Entry 6YS5 (electron microscopy, 3.00 A resolution); this record covers chains 3 and j of the 10 polymer chains in the assembly.

== Chain 3 ==
Molecule: 16S ribosomal RNA
Organism: Acinetobacter baumannii ATCC 19606
Sequence (1544 nucleotides; each row starts with the number of its first residue):
     1 UUUAACUGAA GAGUUUGAUC AUGGCUCAGA UUGAACGCUG GCGGCAGGCU UAACACAUGC
    61 AAGUCGAGCG GGGGAAGGUA GCUUGCUACC GGACCUAGCG GCGGACGGGU GAGUAAUGCU
   121 UAGGAAUCUG CCUAUUAGUG GGGGACAACA UCUCGAAAGG GAUGCUAAUA CCGCAUACGU
   181 CCUACGGGAG AAAGCAGGGG AUCUUCGGAC CUUGCGCUAA UAGAUGAGCC UAAGUCGGAU
   241 UAGCUAGUUG GUGGGGUAAA GGCCUACCAA GGCGACGAUC UGUAGCGGGU CUGAGAGGAU
   301 GAUCCGCCAC ACUGGGACUG AGACACGGCC CAGACUCCUA CGGGAGGCAG CAGUGGGGAA
   361 UAUUGGACAA UGGGGGGAAC CCUGAUCCAG CCAUGCCGCG UGUGUGAAGA AGGCCUUAUG
   421 GUUGUAAAGC ACUUUAAGCG AGGAGGAGGC UACUUUAGUU AAUACCUAGA GAUAGUGGAC
   481 GUUACUCGCA GAAUAAGCAC CGGCUAACUC UGUGCCAGCA GCCGCGGUAA UACAGAGGGU
   541 GCGAGCGUUA AUCGGAUUUA CUGGGCGUAA AGCGUGCGUA GGCGGCUUAU UAAGUCGGAU
   601 GUGAAAUCCC CGAGCUUAAC UUGGGAAUUG CAUUCGAUAC UGGUGAGCUA GAGUAUGGGA
   661 GAGGAUGGUA GAAUUCCAGG UGUAGCGGUG AAAUGCGUAG AGAUCUGGAG GAAUACCGAU
   721 GGCGAAGGCA GCCAUCUGGC CUAAUACUGA CGCUGAGGUA CGAAAGCAUG GGGAGCAAAC
   781 AGGAUUAGAU ACCCUGGUAG UCCAUGCCGU AAACGAUGUC UACUAGCCGU UGGGGCCUUU
   841 GAGGCUUUAG UGGCGCAGCU AACGCGAUAA GUAGACCGCC UGGGGAGUAC GGUCGCAAGA
   901 CUAAAACUCA AAUGAAUUGA CGGGGGCCCG CACAAGCGGU GGAGCAUGUG GUUUAAUUCG
   961 AUGCAACGCG AAGAACCUUA CCUGGCCUUG ACAUACUAGA AACUUUCCAG AGAUGGAUUG
  1021 GUGCCUUCGG GAAUCUAGAU ACAGGUGCUG CAUGGCUGUC GUCAGCUCGU GUCGUGAGAU
  1081 GUUGGGUUAA GUCCCGCAAC GAGCGCAACC CUUUUCCUUA CUUGCCAGCA UUUCGGAUGG
  1141 GAACUUUAAG GAUACUGCCA GUGACAAACU GGAGGAAGGC GGGGACGACG UCAAGUCAUC
  1201 AUGGCCCUUA CGGCCAGGGC UACACACGUG CUACAAUGGU CGGUACAAAG GGUUGCUACA
  1261 CAGCGAUGUG AUGCUAAUCU CAAAAAGCCG AUCGUAGUCC GGAUUGGAGU CUGCAACUCG
  1321 ACUCCAUGAA GUCGGAAUCG CUAGUAAUCG CGGAUCAGAA UGCCGCGGUG AAUACGUUCC
  1381 CGGGCCUUGU ACACACCGCC CGUCACACCA UGGGAGUUUG UUGCACCAGA AGUAGCUAGC
  1441 CUAACUGCAA AGAGGGCGGU UACCACGGUG UGGCCGAUGA CUGGGGUGAA GUCGUAACAA
  1501 GGUAGCCGUA GGGGAACCUG CGGCUGGAUC ACCUCCUUAA CGAA
Disordered / not traced: 1-923, 1023-1030, 1385-1544
Ion coordination: Mg2+ site 1 near C931 (its only coordinating residue here); Mg2+ site 2 near A934 (its only coordinating residue here); Mg2+ site 3: A961, U1196; Mg2+ site 4 near C969 (its only coordinating residue here); Mg2+ site 5 near C977 (its only coordinating residue here); Mg2+ site 6 near G990 (its only coordinating residue here); Mg2+ site 7: C1051, A1194; Mg2+ site 8: C1051, A1194, G1195; Mg2+ site 9: G1055, U1196; Mg2+ site 10: G1065, G1091; Mg2+ site 11: U1092, G1105; Mg2+ site 12 near A1107 (its only coordinating residue here); 6 more Mg2+ sites not listed

== Chain j ==
Molecule: 30S ribosomal protein S9
Organism: Acinetobacter baumannii ATCC 19606
Reference sequence: D0CG36 (D0CG36_ACIB2); residues 1-128 here = UniProt positions 1-128
Sequence (128 residues; numbered 1 to 128; the number before each row is that of its first residue):
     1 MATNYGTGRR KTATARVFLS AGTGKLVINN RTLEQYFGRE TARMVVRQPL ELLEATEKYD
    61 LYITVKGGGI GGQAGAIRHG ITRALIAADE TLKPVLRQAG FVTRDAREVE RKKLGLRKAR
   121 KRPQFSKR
Disordered / not traced: 1

== How chain 3 and chain j interact ==
Contacting residue pairs (105):
  G939(3) with Gln124(j), base contact
  U940(3) with Gln124(j), hydrogen bond to the sugar
  G963(3) with Arg128(j), hydrogen bond to the sugar
  C964(3) with Phe125(j), phosphate contact
  U1113(3) with Glu108(j), sugar contact
  U1114(3) with Arg104(j), hydrogen bond to the phosphate; Ala106(j), sugar contact
  U1115(3) with Arg9(j), salt bridge to the phosphate; Arg83(j), phosphate contact; Arg104(j), salt bridge to the phosphate
  C1116(3) with Arg9(j), salt bridge to the phosphate; Arg83(j), salt bridge to the phosphate
  A1127(3) with Arg16(j), salt bridge to the phosphate; Phe18(j), sugar contact; Tyr62(j), hydrogen bond to the phosphate
  A1143(3) with Arg16(j), base contact
  C1144(3) with Tyr5(j), hydrogen bond to the sugar; Thr7(j), phosphate contact; Arg16(j), hydrogen bond to the sugar
  U1145(3) with Tyr5(j), sugar contact; Thr7(j), phosphate contact; Thr14(j), sugar contact; Arg16(j), sugar contact
  U1146(3) with Arg9(j), salt bridge to the phosphate; Thr14(j), phosphate contact
  G1175(3) with Lys93(j), phosphate contact; Arg97(j), salt bridge to the phosphate
  A1176(3) with Lys93(j), salt bridge to the phosphate; Arg97(j), salt bridge to the phosphate; Val102(j), sugar contact; Thr103(j), phosphate contact; Arg104(j), sugar contact
  A1177(3) with Arg97(j), salt bridge to the phosphate; Thr103(j), hydrogen bond to the phosphate
  G1183(3) with Glu110(j), sugar contact; Lys113(j), phosphate contact; Arg120(j), salt bridge to the phosphate
  G1184(3) with Arg111(j), hydrogen bond to the sugar; Lys113(j), phosphate contact
  G1228(3) with Ser126(j), phosphate contact
  U1229(3) with Arg117(j), sugar contact; Gln124(j), phosphate contact; Phe125(j), phosphate contact; Ser126(j), phosphate contact
  G1230(3) with Arg117(j), salt bridge to the phosphate; Pro123(j), phosphate contact; Gln124(j), hydrogen bond to the phosphate
  A1245(3) with Arg31(j), phosphate contact
  C1246(3) with Arg31(j), salt bridge to the phosphate; Tyr36(j), sugar contact; Gly68(j), hydrogen bond to the sugar; Gly69(j), sugar contact; Gln73(j), hydrogen bond to the sugar
  A1247(3) with Lys66(j), phosphate contact; Gly67(j), hydrogen bond to the phosphate; Gly68(j), phosphate contact
  C1288(3) with Gly38(j), sugar contact
  C1339(3) with Gln124(j), sugar contact; Phe125(j), phosphate contact
  G1340(3) with Lys121(j), sugar contact; Arg122(j), phosphate contact; Phe125(j), phosphate contact
  C1341(3) with Arg120(j), sugar contact; Arg122(j), salt bridge to the phosphate
  U1342(3) with Arg120(j), salt bridge to the phosphate
  A1343(3) with Arg120(j), salt bridge to the phosphate
  G1344(3) with Arg10(j), hydrogen bond to the base; Lys11(j), base contact; Arg107(j), base contact; Glu108(j), sugar contact
  U1345(3) with Glu108(j), phosphate contact; Val109(j), phosphate contact; Glu110(j), hydrogen bond to the phosphate; Arg120(j), phosphate contact
  A1346(3) with Lys118(j), salt bridge to the phosphate; Arg120(j), hydrogen bond to the phosphate; Lys121(j), hydrogen bond to the phosphate
  A1347(3) with Lys118(j), salt bridge to the phosphate; Lys121(j), salt bridge to the phosphate
  U1348(3) with Lys118(j), hydrogen bond to the base
  C1363(3) with Arg117(j), salt bridge to the phosphate
  C1364(3) with Lys112(j), salt bridge to the phosphate; Leu114(j), phosphate contact; Gly115(j), hydrogen bond to the phosphate; Leu116(j), phosphate contact
  G1365(3) with Arg111(j), salt bridge to the phosphate; Lys112(j), salt bridge to the phosphate; Lys113(j), phosphate contact; Leu114(j), hydrogen bond to the phosphate
  C1366(3) with Arg111(j), phosphate contact; Lys112(j), hydrogen bond to the phosphate
  G1367(3) with Thr12(j), phosphate contact
  G1368(3) with Lys11(j), phosphate contact; Thr12(j), hydrogen bond to the phosphate; Gly68(j), phosphate contact; Gly69(j), hydrogen bond to the phosphate; Val109(j), phosphate contact
  U1369(3) with Lys11(j), salt bridge to the phosphate; Arg39(j), hydrogen bond to the phosphate; Gly69(j), phosphate contact; Ile70(j), hydrogen bond to the phosphate; Gly71(j), hydrogen bond to the phosphate; Gly72(j), hydrogen bond to the phosphate
  G1370(3) with Lys11(j), base contact; Arg39(j), salt bridge to the phosphate
Other interface residues (no listed pair), chain 3 (49 interface residues in all): A965, C967, C1126, G1181, A1248, G1287
Other interface residues (no listed pair), chain j (51 interface residues in all): Ala119, Lys127

== In short ==
Chain 3 and chain j form an interface of 49 and 51 residues respectively; the contacts include 26 hydrogen
bonds and 25 salt bridges. Polar contacts include G1344(3)-Arg10(j), U1348(3)-Lys118(j) and U940(3)-Gln124(j).
The Mg2+ site 3 is built by A961(3) and U1196(3).
Here chain 3 is 16S ribosomal RNA and chain j is 30S ribosomal protein S9, both from Acinetobacter baumannii
ATCC 19606. Entry 6YS5 (Acinetobacter baumannii ribosome-amikacin complex - 30S subunit head) was determined
by electron microscopy, deposited together with 6YPU, 6YT9 and 6YTF.
